Entry 1T46 (X-ray diffraction, 1.60 A resolution); this record covers chain A.

Chain A:
Molecule: Homo sapiens v-kit Hardy-Zuckerman 4 feline sarcoma viral oncogene homolog
Organism: Homo sapiens
Notes: EC 2.7.1.112; fragment: tyrosine kinase
UniProt: P10721 (KIT_HUMAN); residues 565-693 carry their UniProt numbers (129 of 313 residues fall inside the UniProt entry; the rest is not from it)
Sequence (313 residues; row label = number of the first residue in the row; note: 58 numbers in that range are skipped by the numbering (no residue carries them; nothing is unmodelled there)):
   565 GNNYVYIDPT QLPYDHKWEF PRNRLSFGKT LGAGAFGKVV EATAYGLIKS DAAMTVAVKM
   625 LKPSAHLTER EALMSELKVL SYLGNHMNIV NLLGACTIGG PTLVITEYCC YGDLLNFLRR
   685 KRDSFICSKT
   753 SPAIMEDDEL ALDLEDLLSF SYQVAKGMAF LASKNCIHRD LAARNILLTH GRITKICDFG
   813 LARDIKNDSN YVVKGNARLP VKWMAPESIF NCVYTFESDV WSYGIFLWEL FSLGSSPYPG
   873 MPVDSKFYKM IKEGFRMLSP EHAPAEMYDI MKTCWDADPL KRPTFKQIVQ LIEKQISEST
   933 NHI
Not modelled in the structure: 690-694, 753-761, 934-935
Curated features (UniProtKB/Swiss-Prot):
  - region: Tyr568 to Tyr570 (Important for interaction with phosphotyrosine-binding proteins)
  - binding site (Mg(2+)): Tyr568
  - binding site (ATP): Gly596 to Val603, Lys623, Glu671 to Asp677
  - modified residue (Phosphotyrosine): Tyr568, Tyr570
Small-molecule neighbours: sti-571 (STI; 4-(4-methyl-piperazin-1-ylmethyl)-N-[4-methyl-3-(4-pyridin-3-yl-pyrimidin-2-ylamino)-phenyl]-benzamide): Leu595, Val603, Ala621, Val622, Lys623, Glu640, Val643, Leu644, Leu647, Val654, Val668, Thr670, Glu671, Tyr672, Cys673, Gly676, Leu783, Cys788, Ile789, His790, Arg791, Leu799, Ile808, Cys809, Asp810, Phe811
What the authors report for this chain:
  - binding site for sti-571: Glu640, Val643, Leu644, Thr670, Cys673, Ile789, His790, Arg791, Asp810
  - contacts within the chain: Lys623-Glu640
  - disease-associated variants - D816H, D816V: increased catalytic activity (citing earlier work)
  - post-translational modification sites: Tyr568, Tyr570, Tyr823 (citing earlier work)

Summary:
Bound to chain A: sti-571. UniProt lists Mg2+-binding residue Tyr568 and 16 ATP-binding residues. The paper
reports a binding site for sti-571 at Glu640, Val643 and Leu644 among others; D816H and D816V increase
catalytic activity.
Chain A is Homo sapiens v-kit Hardy-Zuckerman 4 feline sarcoma viral oncogene homolog (Homo sapiens); the
structure, Structural basis for the autoinhibition and sti-571 inhibition of C-kit tyrosine kinase, was
determined by X-ray diffraction, deposited together with 1T45.
